PDB entry 8J7T | electron microscopy, 2.20 A resolution | chains F and B of the 6 polymer chains in the assembly

[Chain F]
Molecule: Heavy chain of YN7114-08 Fab
Organism: Mus musculus
Notes: antibody fragment or engineered binder
Sequence (234 residues; each row starts with the number of its first residue):
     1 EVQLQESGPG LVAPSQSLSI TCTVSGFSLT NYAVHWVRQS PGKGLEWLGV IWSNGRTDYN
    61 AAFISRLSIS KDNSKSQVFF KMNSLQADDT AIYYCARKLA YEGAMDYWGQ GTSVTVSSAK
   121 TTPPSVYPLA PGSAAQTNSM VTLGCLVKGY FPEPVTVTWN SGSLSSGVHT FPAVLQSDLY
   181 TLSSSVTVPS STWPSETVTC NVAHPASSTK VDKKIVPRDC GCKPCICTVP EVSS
Not modelled in the structure: 219-234
Cystine bridges: Cys22-Cys95, Cys145-Cys200

[Chain B]
Molecule: Zinc transporter 7
Organism: Homo sapiens
UniProtKB: Q8NEW0 (ZNT7_HUMAN); numbering as in UniProt (aligned over 1-376)
Sequence (390 residues; numbered -13 to 376; the number before each row is that of its first residue; numbers below 1 keep their minus sign (Met-13 is residue -13)):
   -13 MGGVAMPGAE DDVVMLPLSI KDDEYKPPKF NLFGKISGWF RSILSDKTSR NLFFFLCLNL
    47 SFAFVELLYG IWSNCLGLIS DSFHMFFDST AILAGLAASV ISKWRDNDAF SYGYVRAEVL
   107 AGFVNGLFLI FTAFFIFSEG VERALAPPDV HHERLLLVSI LGFVVNLIGI FVFKHGGHGH
   167 SHGSGHGHSH SLFNGALDQA HGHVDHCHSH EVKHGAAHSH DHAHGHGHFH SHDGPSLKET
   227 TGPSRQILQG VFLHILADTL GSIGVIASAI MMQNFGLMIA DPICSILIAI LIVVSVIPLL
   287 RESVGILMQR TPPLLENSLP QCYQRVQQLQ GVYSLQEQHF WTLCSDVYVG TLKLIVAPDA
   347 DARWILSQTH NIFTQAGVRQ LYVQIDFAAM
Not modelled in the structure: -13 to 21, 136-139, 164-228
Sequence notes: initiating methionine (-13); expression tag (-12 to 0)
What the authors report for this chain:
  - self-association interface (contacts with another copy of this molecule); pairs are residue here / residue on that copy: Tyr368-His325 (hydrogen bond)

[Chain F / chain B interface]
Pairs across the interface (35; chain F residue first):
  Thr30(F) with Ala375(B); Met376(B)
  Asn31(F) with Pro344(B); Asp345(B)
  Tyr32(F) with Asp345(B)
  Ala33(F) with Asp345(B), hydrogen bond (backbone-side chain)
  Trp47(F) with Gln316(B)
  Val50(F) with Gln316(B)
  Trp52(F) with Gln316(B); Gly317(B); Tyr319(B); Ala343(B), hydrophobic; Asp345(B)
  Ser53(F) with Tyr319(B), hydrogen bond; Pro344(B); Met376(B), hydrogen bond (side chain-backbone)
  Asn54(F) with Tyr319(B), hydrogen bond (backbone-side chain); Met376(B)
  Arg56(F) with Gln313(B), hydrogen bond (side chain-backbone); Gln314(B), hydrogen bond (side chain-backbone); Leu315(B), hydrogen bond (side chain-backbone); Gln316(B); Gly317(B); Val318(B), hydrogen bond (side chain-backbone)
  Asp58(F) with Gln316(B)
  Lys98(F) with Asp345(B), hydrogen bond (side chain-backbone)
  Ala100(F) with Asp345(B)
  Tyr101(F) with Pro344(B); Asp345(B), hydrogen bond (backbone-backbone); Ala346(B); Asp347(B); Phe373(B), hydrophobic
  Glu102(F) with Asp347(B); Arg349(B), salt bridge
  Gly103(F) with Asp347(B), hydrogen bond (backbone-side chain)
Interface residues without a listed pair, chain F (19 interface residues in all): His35, Asn73, Leu99
Interface residues without a listed pair, chain B (17 interface residues in all): Ala348

[Summary]
19 residues of chain F face 17 of chain B across their interface, with 11 hydrogen bonds and 1 salt bridge.
Polar pairs include Glu102(F)-Arg349(B), Ala33(F)-Asp345(B) and Ser53(F)-Tyr319(B). The paper reports a
self-association interface involving Tyr368(B).
Chain F is Heavy chain of YN7114-08 Fab (Mus musculus) and chain B is Zinc transporter 7 (Homo sapiens); the
structure, Cryo-EM structure of hZnT7-Fab complex in zinc-unbound state, was determined by electron microscopy
(same publication as 8J7U, 8J7V, 8J7W, 8J7X, 8J7Y and 8J80).
